1E0T - chains B and D of the 4 polymer chains in the assembly; structure by X-ray diffraction, 1.80 A resolution.

# Chain B (and D)
Protein: Pyruvate kinase
Organism: Escherichia coli
Notes: EC 2.7.1.40; chain D of this document is another copy of the same molecule, construct and numbering; everything in this record applies to it too
UniProt: A0A0A0G552 (A0A0A0G552_ECOLX); residues 1-470 here correspond to UniProt positions 73-542 (UniProt number = residue number + 72)
Amino-acid sequence (470 residues; row label = number of the first residue in the row):
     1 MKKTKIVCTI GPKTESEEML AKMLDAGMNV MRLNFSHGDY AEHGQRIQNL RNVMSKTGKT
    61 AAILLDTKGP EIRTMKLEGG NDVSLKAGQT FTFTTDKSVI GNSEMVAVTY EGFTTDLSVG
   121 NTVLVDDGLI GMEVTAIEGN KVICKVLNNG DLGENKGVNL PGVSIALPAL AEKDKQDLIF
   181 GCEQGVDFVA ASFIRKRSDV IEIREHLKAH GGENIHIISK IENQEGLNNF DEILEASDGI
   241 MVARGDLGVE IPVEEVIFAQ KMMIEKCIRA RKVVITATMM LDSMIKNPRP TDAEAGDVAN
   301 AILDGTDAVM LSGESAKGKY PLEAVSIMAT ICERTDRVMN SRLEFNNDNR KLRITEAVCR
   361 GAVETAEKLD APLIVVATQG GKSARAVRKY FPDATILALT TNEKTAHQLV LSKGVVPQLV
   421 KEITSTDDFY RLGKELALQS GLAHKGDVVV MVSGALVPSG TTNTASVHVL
Unresolved in the structure: 280-288, 315-320, 345-353
Differences from the reference sequence: engineered mutation Met-279 (Gln351 in A0A0A0G552), Asp-292 (Arg364 in A0A0A0G552)

# Interface between chain B and chain D
Pairs across the interface - 31 pairs, chain B then chain D:
  Arg-244(B) with Asp-292(D), salt bridge
  Val-253(B) with Ile-327(D), hydrophobic
  Glu-254(B) with Thr-330(D), hydrogen bond; Ile-331(D); Arg-334(D)
  Glu-255(B) with Arg-334(D), salt bridge; Arg-337(D), salt bridge
  Val-256(B) with Asp-292(D)
  Ile-257(B) with Ala-299(D), hydrophobic; Asn-300(D)
  Phe-258(B) with Arg-334(D); Thr-335(D)
  Lys-261(B) with Asn-300(D), hydrogen bond; Leu-303(D)
  Asp-292(B) with Arg-244(D), salt bridge; Gly-248(D); Val-256(D)
  Ala-293(B) with Asp-297(D)
  Gly-296(B) with Ile-257(D)
  Ala-299(B) with Ile-257(D), hydrophobic
  Asn-300(B) with Ile-257(D); Lys-261(D), hydrogen bond; Asn-300(D)
  Leu-303(B) with Phe-258(D), hydrophobic; Lys-261(D)
  Ile-327(B) with Val-253(D), hydrophobic
  Arg-334(B) with Glu-254(D); Glu-255(D), salt bridge; Phe-258(D)
  Thr-335(B) with Phe-258(D)
  Val-338(B) with Phe-258(D), hydrophobic
Also at the interface, not in a pair above, chain B (24 interface residues in all): Gly-245, Gly-248, Asp-297, Thr-330, Ile-331, Arg-337
Also at the interface, not in a pair above, chain D (25 interface residues in all): Gly-245, Ala-293, Ala-295, Gly-296, Val-338

# Overview
24 residues of chain B face 25 of chain D across their interface, with 3 hydrogen bonds and 5 salt bridges.
Polar contacts include Arg-244(B)/Asp-292(D), Glu-255(B)/Arg-334(D) and Glu-255(B)/Arg-337(D).
Chain B and chain D are both Pyruvate kinase (Escherichia coli); the structure, R292D mutant of E. coli
pyruvate kinase, was determined by X-ray diffraction, deposited together with 1E0U.
